Entry 7CE6 (X-ray diffraction, 2.69 A resolution); this record covers chains D and E of the 6 polymer chains in the assembly.

# Chain D
Molecule: Tubulin beta chain
From: Sus scrofa
UniProt: A0A287AGU7 (A0A287AGU7_PIG); numbering as in UniProt (aligned over 1-445)
Sequence (445 residues; row label = number of the first residue in the row):
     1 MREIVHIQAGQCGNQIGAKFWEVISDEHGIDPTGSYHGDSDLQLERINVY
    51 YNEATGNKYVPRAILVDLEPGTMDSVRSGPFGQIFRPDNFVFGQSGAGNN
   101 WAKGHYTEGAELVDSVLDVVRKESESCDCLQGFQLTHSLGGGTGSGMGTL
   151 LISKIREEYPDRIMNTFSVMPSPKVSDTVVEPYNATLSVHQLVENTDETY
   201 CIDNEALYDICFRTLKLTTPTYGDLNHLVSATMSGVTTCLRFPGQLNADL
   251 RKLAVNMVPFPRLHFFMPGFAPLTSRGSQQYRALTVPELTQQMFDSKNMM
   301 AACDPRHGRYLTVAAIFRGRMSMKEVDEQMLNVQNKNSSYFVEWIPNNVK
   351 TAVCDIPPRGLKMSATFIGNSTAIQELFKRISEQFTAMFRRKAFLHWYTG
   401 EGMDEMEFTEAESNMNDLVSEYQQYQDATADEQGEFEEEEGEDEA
Not modelled in the structure: 274-283, 432-445
Bound ions: Mg2+: Glu69 (together with GTP)
Small-molecule neighbours:
  - N-benzyl-9H-beta-carbolin-3-amine (AF6): Tyr50, Gln134, Asn165, Phe167, Glu198, Tyr200, Val236, Thr237, Cys239, Leu240, Leu246, Leu250, Leu253, Met257, Ala314, Lys350, Ala352, Ile368
  - GTP (guanosine-5'-triphosphate): Gly10, Gln11, Cys12, Gln15, Ile16, Asp67, Glu69, Ala97, Gly98, Asn99, Ser138, Gly140, Gly141, Gly142, Thr143, Gly144, Val169, Pro171, Val175, Ser176, Glu181, Asn204, Leu207, Tyr222, Leu225, Asn226
From the paper describing this entry:
  - binding site for N-benzyl-9H-beta-carbolin-3-amine: Glu198

# Chain E
Molecule: Stathmin-4
From: Rattus norvegicus
UniProt: P63043 (STMN4_RAT); residues 5-145 here correspond to UniProt positions 49-189 (UniProt number = residue number + 44)
Sequence (143 residues; row label = number of the first residue in the row):
     3 MADMEVIELNKCTSGQSFEVILKPPSFDGVPEFNASLPRRRDPSLEEIQK
    53 KLEAAEERRKYQEAELLKHLAEKREHEREVIQKAIEENNNFIKMAKEKLA
   103 QKMESNKENREAHLAAMLERLQEKDKHAEEVRKNKELKEEASR
Not modelled in the structure: 3-5, 29-43, 142-145
Differences from the reference sequence: expression tag (3-4)

# Chain D / chain E interface
Pairs across the interface (19; chain D residue first):
  Tyr106(D) with His129(E), hydrogen bond; Ala130(E), hydrophobic; Val133(E), hydrophobic; Arg134(E), hydrogen bond (backbone-side chain)
  Ala110(D) with Arg134(E)
  Ser153(D) with Leu123(E)
  Lys154(D) with Asp127(E), salt bridge
  Arg156(D) with Leu123(E)
  Glu157(D) with Leu120(E); Leu123(E); Asp127(E)
  Gln191(D) with Lys126(E), hydrogen bond
  Asn195(D) with Leu123(E); Lys126(E)
  Gly400(D) with Lys137(E)
  Glu401(D) with Val133(E); Lys137(E), salt bridge
  Gly402(D) with Val133(E)
  Glu407(D) with His129(E), salt bridge
Interface residues without a listed pair, chain D (16 interface residues in all): Thr107, Pro160, Asp161, Met403
Interface residues without a listed pair, chain E (13 interface residues in all): Arg112, Leu116, Met119, Asn136

# In short
16 residues of chain D and 13 residues of chain E are in contact, with 3 hydrogen bonds and 3 salt bridges.
Polar pairs include Lys154(D)-Asp127(E), Glu401(D)-Lys137(E) and Glu407(D)-His129(E). Chain D binds GTP and
N-benzyl-9H-beta-carbolin-3-amine. The paper reports a binding site for N-benzyl-9H-beta-carbolin-3-amine at
Glu198(D).
Here chain D is Tubulin beta chain (Sus scrofa) and chain E is Stathmin-4 (Rattus norvegicus). Entry 7CE6
(Crystal structure of T2R-TTL-Compound9 complex) was determined by X-ray diffraction (same publication as
7CDA, 7CE8 and 7CEK).
